Entry 8DNT (X-ray diffraction, 3.18 A resolution); this record covers chains A and D of the 5 polymer chains in the assembly.

Chain A:
Protein: T-cell receptor alpha chain
Organism: Homo sapiens
Notes: fragment: TCR alpha from TRAV 12-2
Amino-acid sequence (203 residues; numbered 2 to 204; the number before each row is that of its first residue):
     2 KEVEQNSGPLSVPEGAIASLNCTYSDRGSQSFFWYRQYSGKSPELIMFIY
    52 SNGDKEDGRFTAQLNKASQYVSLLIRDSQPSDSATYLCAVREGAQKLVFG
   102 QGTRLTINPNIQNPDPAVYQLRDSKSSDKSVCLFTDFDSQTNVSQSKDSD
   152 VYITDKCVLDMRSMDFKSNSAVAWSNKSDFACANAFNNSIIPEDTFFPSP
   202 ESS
Disordered / not traced: 2, 202-204
Disulfide bonds: C23-C89, C133-C183
Reported in the primary citation:
  - mutagenesis - S32Y (17 kcal/mol): decreased binding to LLL-HLA-A2 (from molecular simulation)

Chain D:
Protein: Nucleoprotein
Notes: fragment: LLL peptide from nucleocapsid protein 222-230
UniProtKB: P0DTC9 (NCAP_SARS2); residues 1-9 here correspond to UniProt positions 222-230 (UniProt number = residue number + 221)
Amino-acid sequence (9 residues; numbered 1 to 9; the number before each row is that of its first residue):
     1 LLLDRLNQL

Chain A / chain D interface:
Residue-residue contacts (12; chain A residue first):
  Q31(A) with L2(D), hydrogen bond (side chain-backbone); D4(D); R5(D), hydrogen bond
  S32(A) with D4(D), hydrogen bond; R5(D)
  Y51(A) with R5(D)
  R92(A) with D4(D); R5(D)
  A95(A) with D4(D)
  Q96(A) with D4(D), hydrogen bond (side chain-backbone); R5(D); L6(D)
Interface residues without a listed pair, chain A (7 interface residues in all): G29
Interface residues without a listed pair, chain D (6 interface residues in all): L1, L3
Interface features reported in the paper:
  - pairs named by the authors: Q31(A)-L2(D) (hydrogen bond), Q31(A)-R5(D) (hydrogen bond), S32(A)-D4(D) (hydrogen bond)

Overview:
7 residues of chain A and 6 residues of chain D are in contact, with 4 hydrogen bonds. Polar contacts include
Q31(A)-L2(D), Q31(A)-R5(D) and S32(A)-D4(D). The authors report hydrogen bonds between Q31(A) and L2(D),
Q31(A) and R5(D) and S32(A) and D4(D). The paper reports that S32Y of chain A reduces binding to LLL-HLA-A2.
Chain A is T-cell receptor alpha chain (Homo sapiens) and chain D is Nucleoprotein; the structure, SARS-CoV-2
specific T cell receptor, was determined by X-ray diffraction.
